5F0P - chains A and B of the 4 polymer chains in the assembly; structure by X-ray diffraction, 2.78 A resolution.

# Chain A
Molecule: Vacuolar protein sorting-associated protein 35
Source organism: Homo sapiens
UniProtKB: Q96QK1 (VPS35_HUMAN); numbering as in UniProt (aligned over 14-470)
Sequence (462 residues; each row starts with the number of its first residue):
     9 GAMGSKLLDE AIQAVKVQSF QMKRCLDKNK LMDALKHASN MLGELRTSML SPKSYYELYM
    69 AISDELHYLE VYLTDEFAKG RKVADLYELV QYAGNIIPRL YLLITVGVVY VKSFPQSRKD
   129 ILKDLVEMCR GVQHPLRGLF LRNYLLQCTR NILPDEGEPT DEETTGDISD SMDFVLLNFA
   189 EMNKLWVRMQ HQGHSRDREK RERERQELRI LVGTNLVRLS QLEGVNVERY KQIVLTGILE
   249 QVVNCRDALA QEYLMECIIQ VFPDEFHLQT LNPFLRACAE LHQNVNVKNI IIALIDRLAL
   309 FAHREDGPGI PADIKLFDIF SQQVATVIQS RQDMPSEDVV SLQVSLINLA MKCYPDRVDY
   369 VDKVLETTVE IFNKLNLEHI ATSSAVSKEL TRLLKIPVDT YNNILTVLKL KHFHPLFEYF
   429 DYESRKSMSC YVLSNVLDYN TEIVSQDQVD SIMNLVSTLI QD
Not modelled in the structure: 9-11, 470
Differences from the reference sequence: expression tag (9-13)
Swiss-Prot annotation at these positions:
  - region (Interaction with SNX3): Val25 to Lys44, Asp205 to Glu215
  - natural variant: Ile241 (I241M: Found in a patient with Parkinson disease), Pro316 (P316S: Found in a patient with Parkinson disease), Gln469 (Q469P: Found in a consanguineous family with intellectual disability; uncertain significance)
  - mutagenesis: Leu108 (L108P: Disrupts interaction with VPS26; no effect on interaction with VPS29)

# Chain B
Molecule: Vacuolar protein sorting-associated protein 26A
Source organism: Homo sapiens
UniProtKB: O75436 (VP26A_HUMAN); numbering as in UniProt (aligned over 1-321)
Sequence (321 residues; each row starts with the number of its first residue):
     1 MSFLGGFFGP ICEIDIVLND GETRKMAEMK TEDGKVEKHY LFYDGESVSG KVNLAFKQPG
    61 KRLEHQGIRI EFVGQIELFN DKSNTHEFVN LVKELALPGE LTQSRSYDFE FMQVEKPYES
   121 YIGANVRLRY FLKVTIVRRL TDLVKEYDLI VHQLATYPDV NNSIKMEVGI EDCLHIEFEY
   181 NKSKYHLKDV IVGKIYFLLV RIKIQHMELQ LIKKEITGIG PSTTTETETI AKYEIMDGAP
   241 VKGESIPIRL FLAGYDPTPT MRDVNKKFSV RYFLNLVLVD EEDRRYFKQQ EIILWRKAPE
   301 KLRKQRTNFH QRFESPESQA S
Not modelled in the structure: 1-7, 301-321
Modified positions: Mse1 (selenomethionine); Mse26, Mse29, Mse112, Mse166, Mse207, Mse236, Mse261 (selenomethionine; parent Met)
Ion coordination: Zn2+: Glu167, His175 (shared with 2 residues of chain D)
Swiss-Prot annotation at these positions:
  - modified residue: Ser315 (Phosphoserine)
  - mutagenesis: Ile235 to Mse236 (Abolishes interaction with VPS35 and endosomal subcellular location)

# Interface between chain A and chain B
Residue-residue contacts - 41 pairs, chain A then chain B:
  Glu96(A) - Phe251(B)
  Gln99(A) - Tyr233(B)  hydrogen bond (backbone-side chain)
  Gln99(A) - Arg249(B)  hydrogen bond
  Gln99(A) - Phe251(B)
  Tyr100(A) - Phe251(B)  hydrophobic
  Tyr100(A) - Ala253(B)
  Tyr100(A) - Gly254(B)
  Tyr100(A) - Tyr255(B)
  Ala101(A) - Tyr233(B)
  Gly102(A) - Tyr233(B)
  Gly102(A) - Glu234(B)  hydrogen bond (backbone-backbone)
  Asn103(A) - Glu234(B)
  Ile104(A) - Glu234(B)  hydrogen bond (backbone-side chain)
  Ile104(A) - Ile235(B)
  Ile104(A) - Asp237(B)
  Ile105(A) - Asp237(B)
  Arg107(A) - Tyr233(B)  hydrogen bond
  Arg107(A) - Glu234(B)  hydrogen bond (side chain-backbone)
  Asp132(A) - Arg249(B)  salt bridge
  Glu135(A) - Pro247(B)
  Met136(A) - Pro247(B)  hydrophobic
  Met136(A) - Arg249(B)
  Arg138(A) - Ser245(B)  hydrogen bond (side chain-backbone)
  Arg138(A) - Ile246(B)
  Arg138(A) - Pro247(B)
  Gly139(A) - Ile235(B)
  Gly139(A) - Mse236(B)
  Gly139(A) - Asp237(B)  hydrogen bond (backbone-backbone)
  Val140(A) - Asp237(B)
  Gln141(A) - Mse236(B)
  Gln141(A) - Asp237(B)  hydrogen bond (backbone-backbone)
  Gln141(A) - Gly238(B)
  Gln141(A) - Pro240(B)
  Gln141(A) - Glu244(B)  hydrogen bond
  Gln141(A) - Ile246(B)
  His142(A) - Asp237(B)  hydrogen bond (backbone-backbone)
  His142(A) - Gly238(B)
  Arg145(A) - Asp237(B)  salt bridge
  Lys192(A) - Glu244(B)  salt bridge
  Arg196(A) - Val241(B)
  Arg196(A) - Glu244(B)  salt bridge
Other interface residues (no listed pair), chain A (21 interface residues in all): Glu189
Other interface residues (no listed pair), chain B (19 interface residues in all): Lys232, Ala239
Interface features reported in the paper:
  - hot spots on chain A (mutagenesis) - R54A/R145A: abolished binding to Vacuolar protein sorting-associated protein 26A (chain B)
  - hot spots on chain B (mutagenesis) - R249A: abolished binding to Vacuolar protein sorting-associated protein 35 (chain A)

# Overview
Chain A and chain B form an interface of 21 and 19 residues respectively; the contacts include 11 hydrogen
bonds and 4 salt bridges. Polar pairs include Asp132(A)-Arg249(B), Arg145(A)-Asp237(B) and
Lys192(A)-Glu244(B). The paper reports that R54A/R145A of chain A abolish binding to Vacuolar protein
sorting-associated protein 26A (chain B); R249A of chain B abolishes binding to Vacuolar protein
sorting-associated protein 35 (chain A).
Chain A is Vacuolar protein sorting-associated protein 35 and chain B is Vacuolar protein sorting-associated
protein 26A, both from Homo sapiens; the structure, Structure of retromer VPS26-VPS35 subunits bound to SNX3
and DMT1(L557M) (SeMet labeled), was determined by X-ray diffraction together with 5F0J, 5F0K, 5F0L and 5F0M
from the same study.
